6ID5 - chains A and B; structure by X-ray diffraction, 2.60 A resolution.

# Chain A
Protein: Hemagglutinin HA1 chain
Source organism: Influenza A virus
UniProtKB: R4NN21 (R4NN21_9INFA); residues 1-321 here correspond to UniProt positions 19-339 (UniProt number = residue number + 18)
Amino-acid sequence (321 residues; row label = number of the first residue in the row):
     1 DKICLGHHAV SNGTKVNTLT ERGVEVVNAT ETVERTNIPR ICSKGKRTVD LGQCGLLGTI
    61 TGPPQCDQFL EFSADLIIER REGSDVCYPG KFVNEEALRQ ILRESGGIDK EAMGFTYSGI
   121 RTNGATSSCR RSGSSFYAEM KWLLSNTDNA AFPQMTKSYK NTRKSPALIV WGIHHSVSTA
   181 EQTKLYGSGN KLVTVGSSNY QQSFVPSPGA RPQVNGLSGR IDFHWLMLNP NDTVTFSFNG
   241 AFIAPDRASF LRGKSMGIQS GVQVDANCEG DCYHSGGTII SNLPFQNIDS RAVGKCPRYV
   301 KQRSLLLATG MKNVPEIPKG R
Not modelled in the structure: 1-2, 317-321
Cystine bridges: Cys42-Cys268, Cys54-Cys66, Cys87-Cys129, Cys272-Cys296
Glycans and other covalent adducts: N-acetylglucosamine (NAG) linked to Asn28, Asn231
Sequence notes: engineered mutation Ser128 (Ala146 in R4NN21)

# Chain B
Protein: Hemagglutinin HA2 chain
Source organism: Influenza A virus
UniProtKB: R4NN21 (R4NN21_9INFA); residues 322-498 here correspond to UniProt positions 340-516 (UniProt number = residue number + 18)
Amino-acid sequence (177 residues; numbered 322 to 498; the number before each row is that of its first residue):
   322 GLFGAIAGFI ENGWEGLIDG WYGFRHQNAQ GEGTAADYKS TQSAIDQITG KLNRLIEKTN
   382 QQFELIDNEF NEVEKQIGNV INWTRDSITE VWSYNAELLV AMENQHTIDL ADSEMDKLYE
   442 RVKRQLRENA EEDGTGCFEI FHKCDDDCMA SIRNNTYDHS KYREEAMQNR IQIDPVK
Not modelled in the structure: 322-327, 491-498
Cystine bridges: Cys465-Cys469
Glycans and other covalent adducts: N-acetylglucosamine (NAG) linked to Asn403

# Interface between chain A and chain B
Contacting residue pairs (120; chain A residue first):
  Ile3(A) with Phe345(B), hydrophobic; Cys458(B); Phe459(B), hydrogen bond (backbone-backbone); Ile461(B), hydrophobic; Ile473(B), hydrophobic
  Cys4(A) with Trp335(B); Phe345(B); Arg346(B), hydrogen bond (backbone-backbone); Cys458(B), disulfide
  Leu5(A) with Trp335(B); Gly344(B); Phe345(B), hydrophobic; Tyr440(B), hydrophobic; Gly457(B)
  Gly6(A) with Trp335(B); Tyr343(B); Gly344(B), hydrogen bond (backbone-backbone); Met436(B)
  His7(A) with Ala328(B); Asn333(B), hydrogen bond (side chain-backbone); Gly334(B); Trp335(B), hydrogen bond (backbone-backbone); Trp342(B); Tyr343(B); Met436(B)
  His8(A) with Trp335(B); Leu338(B); Gly341(B); Trp342(B), hydrogen bond (backbone-backbone)
  Ala9(A) with Gly334(B); Trp335(B); Glu336(B)
  Val16(A) with Asn425(B)
  Asn17(A) with Ala422(B); Asn425(B), hydrogen bond (backbone-side chain)
  Thr18(A) with Ala422(B); Asn425(B); Gln426(B), hydrogen bond
  Leu19(A) with Ala422(B), hydrophobic; Met423(B); Gln426(B), hydrogen bond (backbone-side chain)
  Thr20(A) with Gln426(B)
  Val24(A) with Ile429(B), hydrophobic
  Thr32(A) with Val421(B)
  Glu79(A) with Phe391(B)
  Arg80(A) with Phe391(B)
  Arg81(A) with Phe391(B)
  Glu95(A) with Asn392(B), hydrogen bond
  Glu96(A) with Asp388(B); Asn389(B), hydrogen bond; Val394(B)
  Arg99(A) with Asn389(B)
  Gln100(A) with Leu386(B); Ile387(B), hydrogen bond (side chain-backbone)
  Arg103(A) with Leu386(B); Asn389(B)
  Lys254(A) with Gln383(B)
  Met256(A) with Gln383(B); Glu385(B)
  Gly257(A) with Leu386(B)
  Gln259(A) with Leu386(B); Asn389(B), hydrogen bond; Glu390(B), hydrogen bond (side chain-backbone); Phe391(B)
  Ser260(A) with Phe391(B)
  Ser275(A) with Glu390(B), hydrogen bond
  Asn282(A) with Ile377(B); Glu378(B)
  Pro284(A) with Leu376(B)
  Phe285(A) with Ala417(B), hydrophobic; Leu420(B), hydrophobic
  Ser290(A) with Arg406(B)
  Arg291(A) with Leu386(B); Asp388(B), salt bridge; Asn389(B); Glu390(B), salt bridge; Arg406(B)
  Val293(A) with Phe384(B); Glu385(B); Leu386(B)
  Gly294(A) with Gln382(B); Gln383(B); Phe384(B), hydrogen bond (backbone-backbone)
  Lys295(A) with Thr380(B); Asn381(B); Gln382(B)
  Arg298(A) with Trp413(B)
  Tyr299(A) with Thr410(B); Trp413(B)
  Val300(A) with Trp413(B); Ser414(B); Ala417(B), hydrophobic
  Lys301(A) with Thr410(B); Glu411(B); Ser414(B), hydrogen bond (backbone-side chain)
  Gln302(A) with Ser414(B), hydrogen bond (side chain-backbone); Glu418(B), hydrogen bond
  Leu305(A) with Ala417(B), hydrophobic; Glu418(B); Val421(B), hydrophobic
  Leu306(A) with Val421(B); Asn425(B), hydrogen bond (backbone-side chain)
  Leu307(A) with Leu373(B), hydrophobic; Leu376(B), hydrophobic; Glu424(B); Asn425(B)
  Ala308(A) with Asn425(B), hydrogen bond (backbone-side chain); Thr428(B)
  Thr309(A) with Trp342(B); Ile369(B); Leu373(B)
  Gly310(A) with Thr428(B)
  Met311(A) with Tyr343(B), hydrophobic; Ala432(B), hydrophobic
  Val314(A) with Asn333(B); Gly334(B), hydrogen bond (backbone-backbone)
  Pro315(A) with Asn333(B); Glu336(B)
  Glu316(A) with Asn333(B); Glu336(B), hydrogen bond (backbone-side chain)
Also at the interface, not in a pair above, chain A (57 interface residues in all): Ser11, Val26, Glu104, Ser255, Leu283, Lys312
Also at the interface, not in a pair above, chain B (63 interface residues in all): Ile331, Glu332, His347, Lys379, Leu419, Leu439, Val443, Met470
Disulfides between the chains: Cys4(A)-Cys458(B)

# Overview
The interface between chain A and chain B involves 57 residues on one side and 63 on the other, with 1
disulfide bond, 23 hydrogen bonds and 2 salt bridges. Polar pairs include Arg291(A)-Asp388(B),
Arg291(A)-Glu390(B) and His7(A)-Asn333(B). Covalently linked N-acetylglucosamine: at Asn28(A) and Asn231(A).
Chain A is Hemagglutinin HA1 chain and chain B is Hemagglutinin HA2 chain, both from Influenza A virus; the
structure, Crystal structure of H7 hemagglutinin mutant H7-SVPL ( A138S) from the influenza virus
A/Anhui/1/2013 (H7N9), was determined by X-ray diffraction, deposited together with 6ICW, 6ICX, 6ICY, 6ID2,
6ID3, 6ID8 and 4 further entries.
